1VQP - chains 0 and P of the 32 polymer chains in the assembly; structure by X-ray diffraction, 2.25 A resolution.

# Chain 0
Molecule: 23S ribosomal RNA
From: Haloarcula marismortui
Sequence (2922 nucleotides; row label = number of the first residue in the row):
     2 UUGGCUACUA UGCCAGCUGG UGGAUUGCUC GGCUCAGGCG CUGAUGAAGG ACGUGCCAAG
    62 CUGCGAUAAG CCAUGGGGAG CCGCACGGAG GCGAAGAACC AUGGAUUUCC GAAUGAGAAU
   122 CUCUCUAACA AUUGCUUCGC GCAAUGAGGA ACCCCGAGAA CUGAAACAUC UCAGUAUCGG
   182 GAGGAACAGA AAACGCAAUG UGAUGUCGUU AGUAACCGCG AGUGAACGCG AUACAGCCCA
   242 AACCGAAGCC CUCACGGGCA AUGUGGUGUC AGGGCUACCU CUCAUCAGCC GACCGUCUCG
   302 ACGAAGUCUC UUGGAACAGA GCGUGAUACA GGGUGACAAC CCCGUACUCG AGACCAGUAC
   362 GACGUGCGGU AGUGCCAGAG UAGCGGGGGU UGGAUAUCCC UCGCGAAUAA CGCAGGCAUC
   422 GACUGCGAAG GCUAAACACA ACCUGAGACC GAUAGUGAAC AAGUAGUGUG AACGAACGCU
   482 GCAAAGUACC CUCAGAAGGG AGGCGAAAUA GAGCAUGAAA UCAGUUGGCG AUCGAGCGAC
   542 AGGGCAUACA AGGUCCCUCG ACGAAUGACC GACGCGCGAG CGUCCAGUAA GACUCACGGG
   602 AAGCCGAUGU UCUGUCGUAC GUUUUGAAAA ACGAGCCAGG GAGUGUGUCU GCAUGGCAAG
   662 UCUAACCGGA GUAUCCGGGG AGGCACAGGG AAACCGACAU GGCCGCAGGG CUUUGCCCGA
   722 GGGCCGCCGU CUUCAAGGGC GGGGAGCCAU GUGGACACGA CCCGAAUCCG GACGAUCUAC
   782 GCAUGGACAA GAUGAAGCGU GCCGAAAGGC ACGUGGAAGU CUGUUAGAGU UGGUGUCCUA
   842 CAAUACCCUC UCGUGAUCUA UGUGUAGGGG UGAAAGGCCC AUCGAGUCCG GCAACAGCUG
   902 GUUCCAAUCG AAACAUGUCG AAGCAUGACC UCCGCCGAGG UAGUCUGUGA GGUAGAGCGA
   962 CCGAUUGGUG UGUCCGCCUC CGAGAGGAGU CGGCACACCU GUCAAACUCC AAACUUACAG
  1022 ACGCCGUUUG ACGCGGGGAU UCCGGUGCGC GGGGUAAGCC UGUGUACCAG GAGGGGAACA
  1082 ACCCAGAGAU AGGUUAAGGU CCCCAAGUGU GGAUUAAGUG UAAUCCUCUG AAGGUGGUCU
  1142 CGAGCCCUAG ACAGCCGGGA GGUGAGCUUA GAAGCAGCUA CCCUCUAAGA AAAGCGUAAC
  1202 AGCUUACCGG CCGAGGUUUG AGGCGCCCAA AAUGAUCGGG ACUCAAAUCC ACCACCGAGA
  1262 CCUGUCCGUA CCACUCAUAC UGGUAAUCGA GUAGAUUGGC GCUCUAAUUG GAUGGAAGUA
  1322 GGGGUGAAAA CUCCUAUGGA CCGAUUAGUG ACGAAAAUCC UGGCCAUAGU AGCAGCGAUA
  1382 GUCGGGUGAG AACCCCGACG GCCUAAUGGA UAAGGGUUCC UCAGCACUGC UGAUCAGCUG
  1442 AGGGUUAGCC GGUCCUAAGU CAUACCGCAA CUCGACUAUG ACGAAAUGGG AAACGGGUUA
  1502 AUAUUCCCGU GCCACUAUGC AGUGAAAGUU GACGCCCUGG GGUCGAUCAC GCUGGGCAUU
  1562 CGCCCAGUCG AACCGUCCAA CUCCGUGGAA GCCGUAAUGG CAGGAAGCGG ACGAACGGCG
  1622 GCAUAGGGAA ACGUGAUUCA ACCUGGGGCC CAUGAAAAGA CGAGCAUAGU GUCCGUACCG
  1682 AGAACCGACA CAGGUGUCCA UGGCGGCGAA AGCCAAGGCC UGUCGGGAGC AACCAACGUU
  1742 AGGGAAUUCG GCAAGUUAGU CCCGUACCUU CGGAAGAAGG GAUGCCUGCU CCGGAACGGA
  1802 GCAGGUCGCA GUGACUCGGA AGCUCGGACU GUCUAGUAAC AACAUAGGUG ACCGCAAAUC
  1862 CGCAAGGACU CGUACGGUCA CUGAAUCCUG CCCAGUGCAG GUAUCUGAAC ACCUCGUACA
  1922 AGAGGACGAA GGACCUGUCA ACGGCGGGGG UAACUAUGAC CCUCUUAAGG UAGCGUAGUA
  1982 CCUUGCCGCA UCAGUAGCGG CUUGCAUGAA UGGAUUAACC AGAGCUUCAC UGUCCCAACG
  2042 UUGGGCCCGG UGAACUGUAC AUUCCAGUGC GGAGUCUGGA GACACCCAGG GGGAAGCGAA
  2102 GACCCUAUGG AGCUUUACUG CAGGCUGUCG CUGAGACGUG GUCGCCGAUG UGCAGCAUAG
  2162 GUAGGAGACA CUACACAGGU ACCCGCGCUA GCGGGCCACC GAGUCAACAG UGAAAUACUA
  2222 CCCGUCGGUG ACUGCGACUC UCACUCCGGG AGGAGGACAC CGAUAGCCGG GCAGUUUGAC
  2282 UGGGGCGGUA CGCGCUCGAA AAGAUAUCGA GCGCGCCCUA UGGCUAUCUC AGCCGGGACA
  2342 GAGACCCGGC GAAGAGUGCA AGAGCAAAAG AUAGCUUGAC AGUGUUCUUC CCAACGAGGA
  2402 ACGCUGACGC GAAAGCGUGG UCUAGCGAAC CAAUUAGCCU GCUUGAUGCG GGCAAUUGAU
  2462 GACAGAAAAG CUACCCUAGG GAUAACAGAG UCGUCACUCG CAAGAGCACA UAUCGACCGA
  2522 GUGGCUUGCU ACCUCGAUGU CGGUUCCCUC CAUCCUGCCC GUGCAGAAGC GGGCAAGGGU
  2582 GAGGUUGUUC GCCUAUUAAA GGAGGUCGUG AGCUGGGUUU AGACCGUCGU GAGACAGGUC
  2642 GGCUGCUAUC UACUGGGUGU GUAAUGGUGU CUGACAAGAA CGACCGUAUA GUACGAGAGG
  2702 AACUACGGUU GGUGGCCACU GGUGUACCGG UUGUUCGAGA GAGCACGUGC CGGGUAGCCA
  2762 CGCCACACGG GGUAAGAGCU GAACGCAUCU AAGCUCGAAA CCCACUUGGA AAAGAGACAC
  2822 CGCCGAGGUC CCGCGUACAA GACGCGGUCG AUAGACUCGG GGUGUGCGCG UCGAGGUAAC
  2882 GAGACGUUAA GCCCACGAGC ACUAACAGAC CAAAGCCAUC AU
Disordered / not traced: 2-9, 126-127, 715, 971-998, 1560, 1952-1963, 2137-2236, 2339-2343, 2665-2666, 2915-2923
Differences from the reference sequence: modified residue (628, 2587-2588, 2619, 2621)
Modified positions: 1MA (6-hydro-1-methyladenosine-5'-monophosphate) at position 628, OMU (o2'-methyluridine 5'-monophosphate) at position 2587, OMG (o2'-methylguanosine-5'-monophosphate) at position 2588, UR3 (3-methyluridine-5'-monophoshate) at position 2619, PSU (pseudouridine-5'-monophosphate) at position 2621
Metal / ion sites: Mg2+ site 1 near G28 (its only coordinating residue here); Sr2+ site 1: G33, C34, U457; Na+ site 1: C40, C443; Na+ site 2: G56, A59, G61; Sr2+ site 2: G84, C85 (shared with 1 residue of chain T); Sr2+ site 3: C85, A86, C87 (shared with 1 residue of chain T); Na+ site 3 near U107 (its only coordinating residue here); Mg2+ site 2 near U115 (its only coordinating residue here); Na+ site 4: C141, G142; Na+ site 5 near U146 (its only coordinating residue here); Sr2+ site 4: G147, A183 (shared with 1 residue of chain M); Mg2+ site 3: C162, U2276; 3 more K+ sites not listed; 76 more Mg2+ sites not listed; 56 more Na+ sites not listed; 87 more Sr2+ sites not listed

# Chain P
Molecule: 50S ribosomal protein L19E
From: Haloarcula marismortui
UniProtKB: P14119 (RL19_HALMA); residue numbers follow UniProt; this construct covers 0-148
Sequence (149 residues; each row starts with the number of its first residue; numbering starts at 0):
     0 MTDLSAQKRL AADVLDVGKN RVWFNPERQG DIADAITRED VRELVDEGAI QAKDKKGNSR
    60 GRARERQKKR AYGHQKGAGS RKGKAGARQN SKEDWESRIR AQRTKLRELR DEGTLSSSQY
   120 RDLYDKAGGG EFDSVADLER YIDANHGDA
Disordered / not traced: 0, 144-148

# Interface between chain 0 and chain P
Pairs across the interface - 177 pairs, chain 0 then chain P:
  G792(0) / Ala-86(P)  sugar contact
  A793(0) / Lys-83(P)  sugar contact
  A793(0) / Gly-85(P)  hydrogen bond to the phosphate
  A793(0) / Ala-86(P)  hydrogen bond to the phosphate
  G800(0) / Gly-127(P)  sugar contact
  G800(0) / Gly-128(P)  hydrogen bond to the base
  U801(0) / Asp-124(P)  sugar contact
  U801(0) / Lys-125(P)  phosphate contact
  U801(0) / Gly-128(P)  sugar contact
  U801(0) / Glu-130(P)  hydrogen bond to the sugar
  G802(0) / Lys-125(P)  phosphate contact
  G802(0) / Glu-130(P)  sugar contact
  U815(0) / Trp-94(P)  sugar contact
  G816(0) / Lys-91(P)  salt bridge to the phosphate
  G817(0) / Lys-91(P)  salt bridge to the phosphate
  G1386(0) / Gln-28(P)  hydrogen bond to the base
  G1387(0) / Thr-1(P)  hydrogen bond to the sugar
  G1387(0) / Gln-28(P)  hydrogen bond to the sugar
  U1388(0) / Thr-1(P)  hydrogen bond to the sugar
  C1395(0) / Asp-2(P)  hydrogen bond to the sugar
  C1396(0) / Thr-1(P)  sugar contact
  C1396(0) / Asp-2(P)  sugar contact
  C1396(0) / Leu-3(P)  hydrogen bond to the sugar
  C1397(0) / Leu-3(P)  sugar contact
  C1397(0) / Lys-7(P)  salt bridge to the phosphate
  C1397(0) / Phe-23(P)  hydrogen bond to the sugar
  C1397(0) / Pro-25(P)  sugar contact
  C1397(0) / Gln-28(P)  sugar contact
  G1398(0) / Lys-7(P)  salt bridge to the phosphate
  G1398(0) / Val-21(P)  phosphate contact
  G1398(0) / Trp-22(P)  hydrogen bond to the phosphate
  G1398(0) / Phe-23(P)  hydrogen bond to the phosphate
  G1398(0) / Pro-25(P)  sugar contact
  A1399(0) / Trp-22(P)  phosphate contact
  A1399(0) / Lys-52(P)  salt bridge to the phosphate
  U1422(0) / Ala-5(P)  phosphate contact
  U1499(0) / Arg-41(P)  salt bridge to the phosphate
  U1500(0) / Arg-37(P)  phosphate contact
  U1500(0) / Arg-41(P)  salt bridge to the phosphate
  A1501(0) / Arg-8(P)  hydrogen bond to the phosphate
  A1501(0) / Leu-9(P)  phosphate contact
  A1501(0) / Ile-35(P)  sugar contact
  A1501(0) / Thr-36(P)  phosphate contact
  A1501(0) / Arg-37(P)  hydrogen bond to the phosphate
  A1502(0) / Arg-8(P)  salt bridge to the phosphate
  A1502(0) / Leu-9(P)  phosphate contact
  A1502(0) / Arg-37(P)  salt bridge to the phosphate
  G1540(0) / Glu-95(P)  sugar contact
  G1540(0) / Arg-99(P)  hydrogen bond to the phosphate
  G1541(0) / Arg-99(P)  salt bridge to the phosphate
  U1548(0) / Arg-59(P)  hydrogen bond to the phosphate
  C1549(0) / Arg-59(P)  salt bridge to the phosphate
  C1549(0) / Arg-63(P)  salt bridge to the phosphate
  C1549(0) / Gln-66(P)  sugar contact
  G1556(0) / Asp-53(P)  sugar contact
  C1565(0) / Ser-58(P)  hydrogen bond to the sugar
  C1565(0) / Arg-59(P)  phosphate contact
  C1565(0) / Gly-60(P)  phosphate contact
  C1565(0) / Arg-63(P)  salt bridge to the phosphate
  C1566(0) / Gly-56(P)  phosphate contact
  C1566(0) / Asn-57(P)  phosphate contact
  C1566(0) / Ser-58(P)  phosphate contact
  C1566(0) / Arg-59(P)  hydrogen bond to the phosphate
  C1566(0) / Arg-63(P)  salt bridge to the phosphate
  A1567(0) / Gly-56(P)  phosphate contact
  C1593(0) / Ser-116(P)  phosphate contact
  C1593(0) / Ser-117(P)  phosphate contact
  C1594(0) / Arg-109(P)  salt bridge to the phosphate
  C1594(0) / Ser-116(P)  phosphate contact
  C1594(0) / Tyr-119(P)  phosphate contact
  C1594(0) / Arg-120(P)  salt bridge to the phosphate
  G1595(0) / Arg-109(P)  salt bridge to the phosphate
  G1595(0) / Tyr-119(P)  hydrogen bond to the phosphate
  G1595(0) / Arg-120(P)  salt bridge to the phosphate
  G1595(0) / Tyr-123(P)  base contact
  U1596(0) / Arg-102(P)  hydrogen bond to the base
  U1596(0) / Arg-106(P)  salt bridge to the phosphate
  U1596(0) / Tyr-123(P)  hydrogen bond to the phosphate
  A1597(0) / Lys-91(P)  hydrogen bond to the base
  A1597(0) / Trp-94(P)  hydrogen bond to the sugar
  A1597(0) / Glu-95(P)  sugar contact
  A1597(0) / Ile-98(P)  sugar contact
  A1597(0) / Arg-99(P)  salt bridge to the phosphate
  A1597(0) / Arg-102(P)  salt bridge to the phosphate
  A1598(0) / Trp-94(P)  phosphate contact
  A1598(0) / Arg-102(P)  salt bridge to the phosphate
  G1703(0) / Asn-57(P)  base contact
  G1704(0) / Asn-57(P)  hydrogen bond to the base
  G1704(0) / Arg-59(P)  hydrogen bond to the phosphate
  C1705(0) / Arg-59(P)  salt bridge to the phosphate
  C1705(0) / Ala-62(P)  sugar contact
  C1705(0) / Arg-65(P)  hydrogen bond to the phosphate
  G1706(0) / Arg-65(P)  salt bridge to the phosphate
  G1706(0) / Arg-69(P)  salt bridge to the phosphate
  G1707(0) / Arg-69(P)  salt bridge to the phosphate
  G1707(0) / Lys-81(P)  hydrogen bond to the phosphate
  G1707(0) / Gly-82(P)  phosphate contact
  C1708(0) / Arg-80(P)  phosphate contact
  C1708(0) / Lys-81(P)  hydrogen bond to the phosphate
  C1708(0) / Gly-82(P)  hydrogen bond to the phosphate
  C1708(0) / Ala-86(P)  sugar contact
  C1708(0) / Arg-87(P)  salt bridge to the phosphate
  C1715(0) / Lys-55(P)  hydrogen bond to the sugar
  C1715(0) / Asn-57(P)  hydrogen bond to the sugar
  A1716(0) / Lys-55(P)  hydrogen bond to the sugar
  A1716(0) / Gly-56(P)  sugar contact
  A1716(0) / Asn-57(P)  sugar contact
  A1717(0) / Lys-54(P)  phosphate contact
  A1717(0) / Lys-55(P)  hydrogen bond to the phosphate
  G1718(0) / Val-16(P)  phosphate contact
  G1718(0) / Gly-17(P)  hydrogen bond to the phosphate
  G1718(0) / Arg-20(P)  salt bridge to the phosphate
  G1719(0) / Gly-17(P)  phosphate contact
  G1719(0) / Lys-18(P)  hydrogen bond to the phosphate
  G1719(0) / Asn-19(P)  hydrogen bond to the phosphate
  C1720(0) / Asn-19(P)  hydrogen bond to the phosphate
  G1760(0) / Ala-77(P)  hydrogen bond to the base
  G1760(0) / Arg-80(P)  hydrogen bond to the base
  G1760(0) / Lys-81(P)  hydrogen bond to the sugar
  U1761(0) / Ala-77(P)  base contact
  U1761(0) / Arg-80(P)  sugar contact
  U1761(0) / Lys-81(P)  sugar contact
  U1761(0) / Gly-82(P)  sugar contact
  U1761(0) / Lys-83(P)  phosphate contact
  U1761(0) / Ala-84(P)  phosphate contact
  C1762(0) / Lys-83(P)  salt bridge to the phosphate
  C1762(0) / Ala-84(P)  hydrogen bond to the phosphate
  U1784(0) / Ala-77(P)  sugar contact
  U1784(0) / Gly-78(P)  hydrogen bond to the phosphate
  G1785(0) / Gly-76(P)  phosphate contact
  G1785(0) / Ala-77(P)  hydrogen bond to the phosphate
  G1785(0) / Gly-78(P)  hydrogen bond to the phosphate
  G1785(0) / Ser-79(P)  phosphate contact
  C1786(0) / Gln-74(P)  phosphate contact
  C1787(0) / Lys-68(P)  salt bridge to the phosphate
  C1787(0) / Gln-74(P)  hydrogen bond to the phosphate
  U1788(0) / Lys-68(P)  phosphate contact
  U1788(0) / His-73(P)  hydrogen bond to the base
  G1789(0) / Tyr-71(P)  sugar contact
  G1789(0) / His-73(P)  hydrogen bond to the base
  C1790(0) / Tyr-71(P)  hydrogen bond to the phosphate
  C1790(0) / His-73(P)  base contact
  C1793(0) / Arg-97(P)  sugar contact
  C1793(0) / Ser-133(P)  phosphate contact
  C1793(0) / Ala-135(P)  phosphate contact
  G1794(0) / Ser-96(P)  hydrogen bond to the sugar
  G1794(0) / Ala-100(P)  phosphate contact
  G1794(0) / Ser-133(P)  phosphate contact
  G1794(0) / Val-134(P)  hydrogen bond to the phosphate
  G1795(0) / Ala-100(P)  phosphate contact
  A1796(0) / Ser-96(P)  base contact
  C1798(0) / Gln-66(P)  sugar contact
  C1798(0) / Ala-70(P)  phosphate contact
  G1799(0) / Arg-87(P)  sugar contact
  G1799(0) / Gln-88(P)  base contact
  G1800(0) / Lys-75(P)  salt bridge to the phosphate
  G1800(0) / Arg-87(P)  sugar contact
  G1800(0) / Gln-88(P)  sugar contact
  A1801(0) / Arg-80(P)  salt bridge to the phosphate
  A1801(0) / Arg-87(P)  salt bridge to the phosphate
  G1802(0) / Gly-72(P)  base contact
  G1802(0) / Arg-80(P)  salt bridge to the phosphate
  U1813(0) / Gly-78(P)  phosphate contact
  U1813(0) / Lys-81(P)  sugar contact
  U1817(0) / Lys-81(P)  hydrogen bond to the base
  U2735(0) / Arg-65(P)  salt bridge to the phosphate
  U2736(0) / Lys-55(P)  hydrogen bond to the phosphate
  U2736(0) / Asn-57(P)  phosphate contact
  U2736(0) / Arg-61(P)  salt bridge to the phosphate
  C2737(0) / Lys-55(P)  salt bridge to the phosphate
  C2737(0) / Gly-56(P)  phosphate contact
  C2737(0) / Asn-57(P)  phosphate contact
  C2737(0) / Ser-58(P)  hydrogen bond to the phosphate
  C2737(0) / Arg-61(P)  salt bridge to the phosphate
  G2738(0) / Ser-58(P)  sugar contact
  G2738(0) / Arg-61(P)  hydrogen bond to the phosphate
  A2739(0) / Arg-61(P)  salt bridge to the phosphate
Other interface residues (no listed pair), chain 0 (75 interface residues in all): G814, U1539
Other interface residues (no listed pair), chain P (84 interface residues in all): Ser-4, Asn-24, Glu-38, Gly-129

# In short
75 residues of chain 0 and 84 residues of chain P are in contact, with 55 hydrogen bonds and 39 salt bridges.
Polar pairs include G800(0)/Gly-128(P), G1386(0)/Gln-28(P) and U1596(0)/Arg-102(P). G33(0), C34(0) and U457(0)
form the Sr2+ site 1.
Here chain 0 is 23S ribosomal RNA and chain P is 50S ribosomal protein L19E, both from Haloarcula marismortui.
Entry 1VQP (The structure of the transition state analogue "RAP" bound to the large ribosomal subunit of
haloarcula ...) was determined by X-ray diffraction, deposited together with 1VQ4, 1VQ5, 1VQ8, 1VQ9, 1VQK,
1VQL, 1VQM and 1VQO.
